PDB entry 9QE1 | electron microscopy, 3.50 A resolution | chains A and E of the 5 polymer chains in the assembly

== Chain A ==
Molecule: JetC
Organism: Neobacillus vireti LMG 21834
Sequence (1371 residues; row label = number of the first residue in the row):
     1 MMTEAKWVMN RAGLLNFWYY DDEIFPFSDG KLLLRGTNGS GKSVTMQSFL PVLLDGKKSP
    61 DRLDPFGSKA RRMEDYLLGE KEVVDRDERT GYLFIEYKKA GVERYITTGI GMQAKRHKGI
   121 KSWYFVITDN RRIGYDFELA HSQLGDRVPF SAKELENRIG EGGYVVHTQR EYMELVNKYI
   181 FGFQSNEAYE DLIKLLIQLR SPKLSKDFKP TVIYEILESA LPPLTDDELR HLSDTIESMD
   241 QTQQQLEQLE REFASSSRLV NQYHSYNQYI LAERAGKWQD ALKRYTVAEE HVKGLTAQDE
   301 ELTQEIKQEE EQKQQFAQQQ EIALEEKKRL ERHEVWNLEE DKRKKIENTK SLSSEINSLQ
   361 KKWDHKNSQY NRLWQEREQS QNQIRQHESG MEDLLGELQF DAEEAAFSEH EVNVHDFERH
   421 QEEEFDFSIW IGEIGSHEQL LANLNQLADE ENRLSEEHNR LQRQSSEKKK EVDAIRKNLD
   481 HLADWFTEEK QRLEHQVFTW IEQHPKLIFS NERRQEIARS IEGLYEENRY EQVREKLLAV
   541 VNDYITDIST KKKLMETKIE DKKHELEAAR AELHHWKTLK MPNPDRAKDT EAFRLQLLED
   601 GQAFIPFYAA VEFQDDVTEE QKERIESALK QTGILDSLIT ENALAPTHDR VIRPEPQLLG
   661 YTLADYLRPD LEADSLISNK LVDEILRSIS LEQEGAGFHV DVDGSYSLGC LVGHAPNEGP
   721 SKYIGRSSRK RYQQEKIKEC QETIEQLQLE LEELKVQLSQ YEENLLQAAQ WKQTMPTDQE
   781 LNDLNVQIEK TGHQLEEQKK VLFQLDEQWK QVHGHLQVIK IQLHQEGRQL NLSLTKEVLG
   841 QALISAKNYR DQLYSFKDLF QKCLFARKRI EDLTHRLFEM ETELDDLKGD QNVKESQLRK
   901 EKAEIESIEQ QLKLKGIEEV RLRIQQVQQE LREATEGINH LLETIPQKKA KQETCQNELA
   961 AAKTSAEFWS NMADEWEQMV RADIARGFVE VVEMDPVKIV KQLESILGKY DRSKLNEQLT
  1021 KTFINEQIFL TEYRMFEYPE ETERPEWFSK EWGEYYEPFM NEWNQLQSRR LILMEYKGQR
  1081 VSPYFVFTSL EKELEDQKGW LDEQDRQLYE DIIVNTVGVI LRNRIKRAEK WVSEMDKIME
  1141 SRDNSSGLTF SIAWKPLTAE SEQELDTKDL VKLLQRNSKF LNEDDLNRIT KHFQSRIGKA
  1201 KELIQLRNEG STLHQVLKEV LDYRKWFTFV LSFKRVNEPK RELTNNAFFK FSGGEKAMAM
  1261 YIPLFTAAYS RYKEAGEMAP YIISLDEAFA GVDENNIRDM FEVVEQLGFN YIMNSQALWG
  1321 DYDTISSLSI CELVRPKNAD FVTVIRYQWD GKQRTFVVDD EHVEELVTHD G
Unresolved in the structure: 1371
Residues lining bound ligands: ADP (adenosine-5'-diphosphate): Trp18, Asn38, Gly39, Ser40, Gly41, Lys42, Ser43, Val44, Arg71, Asp75, Tyr76, Glu80, Arg1335

== Chain E ==
Molecule: JetA
Organism: Neobacillus vireti LMG 21834
Sequence (500 residues; each row starts with the number of its first residue; numbers below 1 keep their minus sign (Gly-3 is residue -3)):
    -3 GPAAMDSTMK KIIEASYLTA DSAAHYRTIL RYFYHQHERM RDFIAPEELL EHMRSIPAFA
    57 DFQEDQLHQQ LAQLVKWNNL IARQDMTNAK TIEEYKKKRF RYQCTPYTVE IERMIVQLEK
   117 LGDTFQGSLE RSQFDRLFQA ITSLQNELEN DLNKSAEEYM RIWEDVFRYF QTIRTSTADY
   177 IAYINSEQTD QRMQTEAFLV YKNQFTTYLR DFIVSLQKTS LQIQHSLSEL TLERLQHFFQ
   237 KLIEHRGAIP RLEDVSSSTN DWLTEYEEYW FSLRQWFLGS AVQQSELDIL QWQTNEMIRR
   297 MTRYVQRIGE RQQHFRSRKK DYLQLSKWFV ECRDSEEAHK LSAVVFGSMT IQHLQLEEAT
   357 TENLHVDTWD EAPTELTIKP RTVRYREKTK PGSFNSNEQK KKEQRELYLK EREQEKKLIE
   417 KYMTQGKITL SALSTVEPFI RKVLLSWIGK SMAAKNRMVK TDYGLHVKVM LDYEKTITLQ
   477 AEDGNLLMPD ATFLFEETRG
Unresolved in the structure: -3 to 123, 496

== How chain A and chain E interact ==
Pairs across the interface (99):
  Leu15(A) - Phe390(E)  hydrophobic
  Asn16(A) - Phe390(E)
  Asp21(A) - Phe390(E)
  Asp21(A) - Ser392(E)  hydrogen bond (side chain-backbone)
  Asp21(A) - Asn393(E)  hydrogen bond (side chain-backbone)
  Asp22(A) - Lys397(E)
  Glu23(A) - Lys397(E)  salt bridge
  Arg86(A) - Ser389(E)  hydrogen bond (side chain-backbone)
  Arg86(A) - Phe390(E)
  Glu88(A) - Gly388(E)
  Thr90(A) - Pro387(E)
  Gln113(A) - Thr385(E)
  His117(A) - Gln351(E)
  Asp146(A) - Ser389(E)  hydrogen bond
  Arg147(A) - Ser389(E)
  Arg147(A) - Phe390(E)  hydrogen bond (backbone-backbone)
  Val148(A) - Pro387(E)
  Pro149(A) - Pro387(E)
  Pro149(A) - Gly388(E)
  Pro149(A) - Phe390(E)
  Gln184(A) - Ala277(E)
  Arg230(A) - Arg295(E)
  His231(A) - Trp288(E)
  His231(A) - Asn291(E)
  His231(A) - Glu292(E)  salt bridge
  His231(A) - Arg295(E)  hydrogen bond
  Asp234(A) - Arg295(E)  salt bridge
  Asp234(A) - Arg299(E)  salt bridge
  Thr235(A) - Arg295(E)
  Thr235(A) - Thr298(E)
  Ser238(A) - Thr298(E)
  Met239(A) - Thr298(E)
  Gln241(A) - Gln302(E)
  Thr242(A) - Gln302(E)
  Gln245(A) - Gln302(E)  hydrogen bond
  Gln245(A) - Gly305(E)
  Gln245(A) - Glu306(E)
  Leu249(A) - Gln309(E)
  Arg519(A) - Val379(E)  hydrogen bond (side chain-backbone)
  Arg519(A) - Arg380(E)  hydrogen bond (side chain-backbone)
  Arg519(A) - Tyr381(E)  hydrogen bond (side chain-backbone)
  Glu522(A) - Val379(E)
  Glu522(A) - Glu383(E)
  Gly523(A) - Val379(E)
  Glu1032(A) - His310(E)
  Glu1032(A) - Arg312(E)  salt bridge
  Arg1034(A) - Arg312(E)  hydrogen bond (side chain-backbone)
  Lys1077(A) - Gln308(E)
  Lys1077(A) - Phe311(E)
  Glu1093(A) - Gln308(E)
  Trp1100(A) - Leu195(E)  hydrophobic
  Trp1100(A) - Lys198(E)
  Trp1100(A) - Ile304(E)
  Asp1102(A) - Lys198(E)  salt bridge
  Asp1105(A) - Lys198(E)  salt bridge
  Asp1105(A) - Thr202(E)  hydrogen bond
  Asp1105(A) - Arg206(E)  salt bridge
  Leu1108(A) - Thr202(E)
  Leu1108(A) - Val210(E)  hydrophobic
  Tyr1109(A) - Thr202(E)
  Tyr1109(A) - Leu205(E)  hydrophobic
  Tyr1109(A) - Ile294(E)  hydrophobic
  Tyr1109(A) - Met297(E)
  Ile1112(A) - Gln213(E)  hydrogen bond (backbone-side chain)
  Ile1112(A) - Asn291(E)
  Ile1112(A) - Ile294(E)  hydrophobic
  Ile1113(A) - Asn291(E)
  Ile1113(A) - Ile294(E)  hydrophobic
  Asn1115(A) - Gln213(E)  hydrogen bond
  Asn1115(A) - Gln287(E)
  Thr1116(A) - Asn291(E)
  Arg1122(A) - Leu217(E)
  Ser1178(A) - His221(E)
  Lys1179(A) - His221(E)
  Leu1181(A) - Leu217(E)  hydrophobic
  Glu1183(A) - Lys214(E)  salt bridge
  Asn1187(A) - Lys214(E)  hydrogen bond
  Glu1294(A) - Lys456(E)
  Asn1295(A) - Asn452(E)  hydrogen bond
  Trp1319(A) - Asp458(E)
  Asp1321(A) - Lys456(E)  salt bridge
  Asp1321(A) - His462(E)
  Tyr1322(A) - Lys456(E)
  Glu1332(A) - Tyr404(E)  hydrogen bond
  Glu1332(A) - Arg408(E)  salt bridge
  Pro1336(A) - Gln400(E)
  Asp1340(A) - Lys396(E)  salt bridge
  Phe1341(A) - Asn393(E)
  Phe1341(A) - Lys396(E)
  Phe1341(A) - Lys397(E)
  Phe1341(A) - Gln400(E)
  Thr1343(A) - Lys397(E)
  Thr1343(A) - Gln400(E)
  Thr1343(A) - Arg401(E)
  Ile1345(A) - Tyr404(E)  hydrophobic
  Tyr1347(A) - Arg408(E)
  Phe1356(A) - Arg401(E)
  Phe1356(A) - Leu405(E)  hydrophobic
  Leu1366(A) - Lys398(E)
Interface residues without a listed pair, chain A (77 interface residues in all): Lys81, Ala140, Ser151, Gln248, Glu252, Glu527, Tyr1033, Glu1075, Gln1097, Gln1104, Asp1111, Leu1186, Val1334, Val1342, Lys1352, Arg1354
Interface residues without a listed pair, chain E (64 interface residues in all): Ile209, Gln218, Thr290, Val301, Ser313, Glu353, Thr378, Thr457, Gly460, Thr494, Arg495

== Overview ==
77 residues of chain A and 64 residues of chain E are in contact, with 17 hydrogen bonds and 12 salt bridges.
Among the polar pairs are Glu23(A)-Lys397(E), His231(A)-Glu292(E) and Asp234(A)-Arg295(E). Chain A binds ADP.
Chain A is JetC and chain E is JetA, both from Neobacillus vireti LMG 21834; the structure, Neobacillus vireti
Wadjet-II JetABC monomer, was determined by electron microscopy, deposited together with 9QE0.
